PDB entry 7NIC | electron microscopy, 4.30 A resolution (low resolution: residue-level contacts below are approximate; hydrogen-bond / salt-bridge calls are withheld) | chains A and Y of the 3 polymer chains in the assembly

# Chain A
Molecule: Interferon-induced helicase C domain-containing protein 1
Source organism: Mus musculus
Notes: EC 3.6.4.13
Reference sequence: Q8R5F7 (IFIH1_MOUSE); numbering as in UniProt (aligned over 1-1025)
Chain sequence (1025 residues; numbered 1 to 1025; the number before each row is that of its first residue):
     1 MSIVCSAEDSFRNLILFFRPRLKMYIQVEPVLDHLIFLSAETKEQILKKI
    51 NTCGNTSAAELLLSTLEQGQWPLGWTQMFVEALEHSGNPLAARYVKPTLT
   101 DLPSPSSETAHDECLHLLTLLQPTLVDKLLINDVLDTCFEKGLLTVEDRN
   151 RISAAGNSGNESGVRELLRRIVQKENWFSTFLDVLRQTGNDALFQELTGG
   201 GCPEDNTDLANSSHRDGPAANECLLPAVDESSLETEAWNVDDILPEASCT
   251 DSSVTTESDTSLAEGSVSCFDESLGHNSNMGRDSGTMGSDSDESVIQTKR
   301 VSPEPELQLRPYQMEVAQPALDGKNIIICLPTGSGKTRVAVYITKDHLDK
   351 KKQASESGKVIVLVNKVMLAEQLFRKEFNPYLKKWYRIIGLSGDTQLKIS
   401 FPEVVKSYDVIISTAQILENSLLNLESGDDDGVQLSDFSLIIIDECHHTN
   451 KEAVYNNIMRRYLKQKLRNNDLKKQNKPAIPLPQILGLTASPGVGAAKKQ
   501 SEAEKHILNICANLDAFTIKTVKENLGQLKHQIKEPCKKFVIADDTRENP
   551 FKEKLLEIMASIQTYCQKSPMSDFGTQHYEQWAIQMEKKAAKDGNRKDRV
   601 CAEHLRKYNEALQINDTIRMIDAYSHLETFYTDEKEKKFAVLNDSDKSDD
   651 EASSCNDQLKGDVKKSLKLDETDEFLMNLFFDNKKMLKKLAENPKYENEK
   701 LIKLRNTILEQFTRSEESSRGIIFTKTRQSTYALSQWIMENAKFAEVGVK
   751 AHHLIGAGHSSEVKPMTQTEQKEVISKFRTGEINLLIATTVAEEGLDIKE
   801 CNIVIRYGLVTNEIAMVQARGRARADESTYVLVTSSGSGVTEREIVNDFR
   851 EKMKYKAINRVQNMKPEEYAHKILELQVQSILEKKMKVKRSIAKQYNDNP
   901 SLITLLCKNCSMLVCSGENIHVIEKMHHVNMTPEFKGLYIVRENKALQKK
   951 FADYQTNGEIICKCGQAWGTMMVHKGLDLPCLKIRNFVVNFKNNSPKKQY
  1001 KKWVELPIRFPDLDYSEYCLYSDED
Not modelled in the structure: 1-305, 644-665, 945-954, 1021-1025
Construct notes: engineered mutation Lys854 (Met in Q8R5F7)
Swiss-Prot annotation at these positions:
  - binding site (Zn(2+)): Cys907, Cys910, Cys962, Cys964
  - site (Cleavage): Asp208, Leu209, Asp216, Gly217, Asp251, Ser252
  - modified residue (Phosphoserine): Ser289, Ser291, Ser302, Ser645, Ser648, Ser828
  - cross-link (Glycyl lysine isopeptide (Lys-Gly)): Lys23 (interchain with G-Cter in ISG15), Lys43 (interchain with G-Cter in ISG15)
Bound ions: Zn2+: Cys907, Cys910, Cys962, Cys964
Small-molecule neighbours:
  - ADP (adenosine-5'-diphosphate): Gln308, Leu309, Arg310, Gln313, Pro331, Thr332, Gly333, Ser334, Gly335, Lys336, Thr337, Arg338, Glu377, Asp797
  - tetrafluoroaluminate (ALF): Pro331, Thr332, Gly333, Lys336, Asp444, Glu445, Ala490, Gly795, Gln818, Arg824
What the authors report for this chain:
  - mutagenesis - S491A/M854K, E813A/M854K: abolished catalytic activity
  - mutagenesis - S491A/E813A/M854K: increased catalytic activity
  - mutagenesis - H871A/E875A: increased signaling in response to without poly(I:C) stimulation
  - mutagenesis - D848K/F849A/R850E: abolished signaling

# Chain Y
Molecule: 15-nt RNA strand
Sequence (15 nucleotides; numbered 16 to 30; the number before each row is that of its first residue):
    16 UCUCCUCGGCUUGAC

# Interface between chain A and chain Y
Contacting residue pairs (37):
  Asn365(A) - G23(Y)
  Lys366(A) - C22(Y)
  Val367(A) - G23(Y)
  Ser392(A) - G24(Y)
  Gly393(A) - G24(Y)
  Gly393(A) - C25(Y)
  Thr414(A) - G23(Y)
  Gln416(A) - G23(Y)
  Gln416(A) - G24(Y)
  Ile417(A) - G24(Y)
  Asn420(A) - G24(Y)
  Asn420(A) - C25(Y)
  Ile584(A) - U18(Y)
  Lys588(A) - C17(Y)
  Arg606(A) - U18(Y)
  Arg606(A) - C19(Y)
  Lys726(A) - C19(Y)
  Lys726(A) - C20(Y)
  Lys726(A) - U21(Y)
  Thr727(A) - C20(Y)
  Thr727(A) - U21(Y)
  Arg728(A) - U21(Y)
  Arg728(A) - C22(Y)
  Ile755(A) - C22(Y)
  Gly756(A) - C22(Y)
  Ser761(A) - U21(Y)
  Thr789(A) - U21(Y)
  Thr789(A) - C22(Y)
  Thr790(A) - U21(Y)
  Val791(A) - C22(Y)
  Glu924(A) - U26(Y)
  Glu924(A) - U27(Y)
  Met926(A) - C25(Y)
  Val973(A) - G28(Y)
  His974(A) - U27(Y)
  Lys975(A) - G28(Y)
  Lys1001(A) - U18(Y)
Interface residues without a listed pair, chain A (31 interface residues in all): Ala757, Ser760, His927, Thr956
Interface residues without a listed pair, chain Y (13 interface residues in all): A29

# Overview
Chain A and chain Y form an interface of 31 and 13 residues respectively. Ligands of chain A: ADP and
tetrafluoroaluminate. From UniProt: 4 Zn2+-binding residues on chain A. The paper reports that S491A/M854K and
E813A/M854K of chain A abolish catalytic activity; S491A/E813A/M854K of chain A increase catalytic activity; 5
substitutions were tested in all.
Chain A is Interferon-induced helicase C domain-containing protein 1 (Mus musculus) and chain Y is a 15-nt RNA
strand; the structure, CryoEM structure of disease related M854K MDA5-dsRNA filament in complex with
ADP-AlF4(minor class), was determined by electron microscopy, deposited together with 7BKP, 7BKQ, 7NGA and
7NIQ.
